Entry 4QKB (X-ray diffraction, 2.60 A resolution); this record covers chain A.

[Chain A]
Molecule: Alpha-ketoglutarate-dependent dioxygenase alkB homolog 7, mitochondrial
From: Homo sapiens
Notes: EC 1.14.11.-
UniProt: Q9BT30 (ALKB7_HUMAN); residues 17-215 here = UniProt positions 17-215
Amino-acid sequence (200 residues; each row starts with the number of its first residue):
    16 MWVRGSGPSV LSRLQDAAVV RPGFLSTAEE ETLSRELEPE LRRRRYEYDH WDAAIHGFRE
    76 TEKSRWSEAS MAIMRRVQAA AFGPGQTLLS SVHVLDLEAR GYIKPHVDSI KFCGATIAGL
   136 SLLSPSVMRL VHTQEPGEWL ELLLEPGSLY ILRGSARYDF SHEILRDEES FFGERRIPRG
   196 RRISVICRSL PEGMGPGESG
Unresolved in the structure: 100, 207-215
Construct notes: expression tag (16); engineered mutation Mse86 (Arg in Q9BT30), Mse89 (Leu in Q9BT30), R90 (Gln in Q9BT30)
Modified residues: Mse16, Mse86, Mse89, Mse143 (selenomethionine; parent Met); Mse209 (selenomethionine)
Metal / ion sites: Mn2+ site 1: E62, E75 (shared with 1 residue of chain B); Mn2+ site 2: H65 (shared with 2 residues of chain C); Mn2+ site 3: H121, D123, H177 (together with 2-oxoglutaric acid); Mn2+ site 4 near E189 (its only coordinating residue here)
Small-molecule neighbours: 2-oxoglutaric acid (AKG): I70, H108, L110, I118, H121, D123, Mse143, Y165, H177, R197, S199, I201, R203
Reported in the primary citation:
  - mutagenesis - H121A/D123A, R197A/R203A: abolished catalytic activity
  - mutagenesis - Q90R: unchanged catalytic activity

[Summary]
Chain A binds 2-oxoglutaric acid. E62 and E75 coordinate Mn2+ site 1. The Mn2+ site 3 is built by H121, D123
and H177. From the paper: H121A/D123A and R197A/R203A abolish catalytic activity; Q90R leaves catalytic
activity unchanged.
Chain A is Alpha-ketoglutarate-dependent dioxygenase alkB homolog 7, mitochondrial (Homo sapiens); the
structure, Crystal structure of seleno-methionine labelled human ALKBH7 in complex with alpha-ketoglutarate
and Mn(II), was determined by X-ray diffraction, deposited together with 4QKD and 4QKF.
